PDB entry 7M8R | X-ray diffraction, 2.22 A resolution | chains A and F of the 8 polymer chains in the assembly

# Chain A
Name: Methane monooxygenase component A alpha chain
From: Methylosinus trichosporium OB3b
Reference sequence: A0A2D2D5X0 (A0A2D2D5X0_METTR); residues 12-526 here = UniProt positions 12-526
Sequence (515 residues; numbered 12 to 526; the number before each row is that of its first residue):
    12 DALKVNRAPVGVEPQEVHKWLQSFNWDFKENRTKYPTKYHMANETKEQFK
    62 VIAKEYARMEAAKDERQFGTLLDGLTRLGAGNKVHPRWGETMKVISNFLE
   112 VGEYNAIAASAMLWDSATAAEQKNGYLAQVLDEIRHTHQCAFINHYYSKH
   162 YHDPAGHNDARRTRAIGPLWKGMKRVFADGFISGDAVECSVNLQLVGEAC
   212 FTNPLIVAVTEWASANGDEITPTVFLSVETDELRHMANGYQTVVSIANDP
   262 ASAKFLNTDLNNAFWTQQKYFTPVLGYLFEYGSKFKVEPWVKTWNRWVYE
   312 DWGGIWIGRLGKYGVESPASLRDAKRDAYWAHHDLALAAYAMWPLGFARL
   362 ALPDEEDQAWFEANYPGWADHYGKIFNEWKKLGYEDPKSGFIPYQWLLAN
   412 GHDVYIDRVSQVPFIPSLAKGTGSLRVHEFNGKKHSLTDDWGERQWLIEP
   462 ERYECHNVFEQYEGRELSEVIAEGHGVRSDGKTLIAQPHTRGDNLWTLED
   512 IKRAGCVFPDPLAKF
Ion coordination: Fe ion site 1: Glu114, Glu144, His147 (together with benzoic acid); Fe ion site 2: Glu144, Glu209, Glu243, His246 (together with benzoic acid)
Residues lining bound ligands: benzoic acid (BEZ): Leu110, Gly113, Glu114, Ala117, Glu144, His147, Phe188, Phe192, Leu204, Gly208, Glu209, Thr213, Leu216, Glu243, His246

# Chain F
Name: Methane monooxygenase beta chain
From: Methylosinus trichosporium OB3b
Reference sequence: A0A2D2D5X7 (A0A2D2D5X7_METTR); residue numbers follow UniProt; this construct covers 4-395
Sequence (392 residues; row label = number of the first residue in the row):
     4 PQSSQVTKRGLTDPERAAIIAAAVPDHALDTQRKYHYFIQPRWKRLSEYE
    54 QLSCYAQPNPDWIAGGLDWGDWTQKFHGGRPSWGNESTELRTTDWYRHRD
   104 PARRWHHPYVKDKSEEARYTQRFLAAYSSEGSIRTIDPYWRDEILNKYFG
   154 ALLYSEYGLFNAHSSVGRDCLSDTIRQTAVFAALDKVDNAQMIQMERLFI
   204 AKLVPGFDASTDVPKKIWTTDPIYSGARATVQEIWQGVQDWNEILWAGHA
   254 VYDATFGQFARREFFQRLATVYGDTLTPFFTAQSQTYFQTTRGAIDDLFV
   304 YCLANDSEFGAHNRTFLNAWTEHYLASSVAALKDFVGLYAKVEKVAGATD
   354 RAGVSEALQRVFGDWKIDYADKIGFRVDVDQKVDAVLAGYKN

# How chain A and chain F interact
Contacting residue pairs - 11 pairs, chain A then chain F:
  Ala13(A) - Glu359(F)
  Ala13(A) - Arg363(F)  hydrogen bond (backbone-side chain)
  Leu14(A) - Glu359(F)
  Leu14(A) - Gln362(F)
  Leu14(A) - Arg363(F)
  Arg18(A) - Asp367(F)  salt bridge
  Arg18(A) - Ile370(F)
  Arg18(A) - Asp371(F)  salt bridge
  Arg88(A) - Arg12(F)  hydrogen bond (backbone-side chain)
  Leu89(A) - Arg12(F)
  Leu89(A) - Leu14(F)  hydrophobic
Other interface residues (no listed pair), chain A (6 interface residues in all): Lys94
Other interface residues (no listed pair), chain F (10 interface residues in all): Thr15, Arg295

# Overview
6 residues of chain A face 10 of chain F across their interface, with 2 hydrogen bonds and 2 salt bridges.
Polar pairs include Arg18(A)-Asp367(F), Arg18(A)-Asp371(F) and Ala13(A)-Arg363(F). Ligands of chain A: benzoic
acid. Glu114(A), Glu144(A) and His147(A) form the Fe ion site 1.
Chain A is Methane monooxygenase component A alpha chain and chain F is Methane monooxygenase beta chain, both
from Methylosinus trichosporium OB3b; the structure, Complex structure of Methane monooxygenase hydroxylase
and regulatory subunit with fluorosubstituted tryptophans, was determined by X-ray diffraction together with
7M8Q from the same study.
